PDB entry 3B7N | X-ray diffraction, 1.86 A resolution | chain A

== Chain A ==
Protein: Uncharacterized protein YKL091C
Source organism: Saccharomyces cerevisiae
UniProt: P33324 (YKJ1_YEAST); numbering as in UniProt (aligned over 1-310)
Sequence (320 residues; numbered -9 to 310; the number before each row is that of its first residue; numbers below 1 keep their minus sign (Met-9 is residue -9)):
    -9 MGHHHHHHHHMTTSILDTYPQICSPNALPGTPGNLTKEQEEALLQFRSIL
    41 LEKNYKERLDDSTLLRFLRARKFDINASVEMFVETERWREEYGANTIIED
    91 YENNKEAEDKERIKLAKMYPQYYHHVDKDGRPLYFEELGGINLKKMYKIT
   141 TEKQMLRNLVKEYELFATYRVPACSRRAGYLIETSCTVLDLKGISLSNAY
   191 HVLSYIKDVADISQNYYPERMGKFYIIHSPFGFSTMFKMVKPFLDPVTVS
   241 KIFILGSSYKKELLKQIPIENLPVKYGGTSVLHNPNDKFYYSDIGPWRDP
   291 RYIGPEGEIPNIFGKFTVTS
Disordered / not traced: -9 to 3
Construct notes: expression tag (-9 to 0)
Residues lining bound ligands: Phosphatidylinositol (B7N; (1R)-2-{[(S)-hydroxy{[(1S,2R,3R,4S,5S,6R)-2,3,4,5,6-pentahydroxycyclohexyl]oxy}phosphoryl]oxy}-1-[(octadecanoyloxy)methyl]ethyl (9Z)-octadec-9-enoate): Ala60, Arg61, Lys62, Met71, Tyr109, Glu126, Leu128, Ile131, Leu133, Met136, Tyr137, Met145, Leu149, Tyr153, Ser175, Thr177, Leu179, Leu181, Ile184, Asn188, Ala189, Val192, Tyr195, Ile196, Val199, Ala200, Ser203, Gln204, Tyr207, Pro208, Glu209, Arg210, Met211, Phe214, Phe223, Met226, Phe227, Leu234, Asp235, Val237, Thr238, Lys241, Ile242
Reported in the primary citation:
  - binding site for Phosphatidylinositol: Arg61, Lys62, Leu179, Ile196, Val199, Gln204, Glu209, Arg210, Met211, Asp235, Thr238, Lys241

== Summary ==
Ligands of chain A: Phosphatidylinositol. The paper reports a binding site for Phosphatidylinositol at Arg61,
Lys62 and Leu179 among others.
Chain A is Uncharacterized protein YKL091C (Saccharomyces cerevisiae); the structure, Crystal Structure of
Yeast Sec14 Homolog Sfh1 in Complex with Phosphatidylinositol, was determined by X-ray diffraction (same
publication as 3B74, 3B7Q and 3B7Z).
